6D6Q - chains B and H of the 15 polymer chains in the assembly; structure by electron microscopy, 3.45 A resolution.

Chain B:
Name: Exosome complex component RRP41
Organism: Homo sapiens
Reference sequence: Q9NPD3 (EXOS4_HUMAN); residues 0-244 here correspond to UniProt positions 1-245 (UniProt number = residue number + 1)
Chain sequence (249 residues; each row starts with the number of its first residue; numbers below 1 keep their minus sign (Met-4 is residue -4)):
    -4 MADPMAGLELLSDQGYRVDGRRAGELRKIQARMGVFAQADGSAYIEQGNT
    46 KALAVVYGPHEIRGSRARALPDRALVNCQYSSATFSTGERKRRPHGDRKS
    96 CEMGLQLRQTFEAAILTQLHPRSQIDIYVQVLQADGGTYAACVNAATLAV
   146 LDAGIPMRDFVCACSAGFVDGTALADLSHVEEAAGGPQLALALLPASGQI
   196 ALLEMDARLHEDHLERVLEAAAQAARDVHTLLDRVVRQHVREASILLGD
Disordered / not traced: -4 to 2, 244
Differences from the reference sequence: expression tag (-4 to -1)
Curated features (UniProtKB/Swiss-Prot):
  - modified residue: Ala1 (N-acetylalanine)
What the authors report for this chain:
  - binding site for DNA/RNA: Thr82 to Gly83, Arg93, Lys94, His174

Chain H:
Name: Exosome complex component RRP4
Organism: Homo sapiens
Reference sequence: Q13868 (EXOS2_HUMAN); residues 1-293 here = UniProt positions 1-293
Chain sequence (296 residues; row label = number of the first residue in the row; numbers below 1 keep their minus sign (Asp-2 is residue -2)):
    -2 DPHMAMEMRLPVARKPLSERLGRDTKKHLVVPGDTITTDTGFMRGHGTYM
    48 GEEKLIASVAGSVERVNKLICVKALKTRYIGEVGDIVVGRITEVQQKRWK
    98 VETNSRLDSVLLLSSMNLPGGELRRRSAEDELAMRGFLQEGDLISAEVQA
   148 VFSDGAVSLHTRSLKYGKLGQGVLVQVSPSLVKRQKTHFHDLPCGASVIL
   198 GNNGFIWIYPTPEHKEEEAGGFIANLEPVSLADREVISRLRNCIISLVTQ
   248 RMMLYDTSILYCYEASLPHQIKDILKPEIMEEIVMETRQRLLEQEG
Disordered / not traced: -2 to 0, 213-216
Differences from the reference sequence: expression tag (-2 to 0)
Curated features (UniProtKB/Swiss-Prot):
  - modified residue: Ser124 (Phosphoserine)
  - natural variant: Gly30 (G30V: In SHRF), Gly198 (G198D: In SHRF)
What the authors report for this chain:
  - binding site for DNA/RNA: Phe149, Ser150

Interface between chain B and chain H:
Contacting residue pairs - 45 pairs, chain B then chain H:
  Arg27(B) - Arg11(H)
  Asp35(B) - Lys73(H)
  Asp35(B) - Arg75(H)  salt bridge
  Pro54(B) - Arg75(H)
  Pro54(B) - Ser102(H)
  Pro54(B) - Arg103(H)
  His55(B) - Arg103(H)
  Glu56(B) - Asp105(H)
  Leu114(B) - Arg103(H)  hydrogen bond (backbone-side chain)
  His115(B) - Arg103(H)  hydrogen bond
  Arg117(B) - Leu104(H)
  Ser118(B) - Arg103(H)  hydrogen bond (side chain-backbone)
  Ser118(B) - Leu104(H)
  Leu146(B) - Pro29(H)  hydrophobic
  Asp147(B) - Lys73(H)
  Ala148(B) - Lys73(H)
  Gly149(B) - Val56(H)
  Gly149(B) - Lys73(H)
  Pro151(B) - Ser55(H)
  Met152(B) - Pro29(H)
  Met152(B) - Ser55(H)  hydrogen bond (backbone-backbone)
  Arg153(B) - Pro29(H)
  Arg153(B) - Gly30(H)  hydrogen bond (backbone-backbone)
  Arg153(B) - Tyr46(H)  hydrogen bond (backbone-side chain)
  Asp154(B) - Pro29(H)
  Phe155(B) - Val28(H)  hydrophobic
  Phe155(B) - Pro29(H)
  Val231(B) - Val28(H)  hydrophobic
  Arg232(B) - Val28(H)
  Arg232(B) - Asp31(H)  salt bridge
  Val235(B) - Leu26(H)  hydrophobic
  Arg236(B) - Leu26(H)
  Glu237(B) - Pro13(H)
  Glu237(B) - Leu14(H)  hydrogen bond (side chain-backbone)
  Ala238(B) - Leu72(H)  hydrophobic
  Ile240(B) - Arg20(H)
  Ile240(B) - Thr22(H)
  Leu241(B) - Ser15(H)
  Leu241(B) - Arg17(H)
  Leu241(B) - Gln247(H)
  Leu241(B) - Arg248(H)
  Leu241(B) - Arg285(H)
  Leu242(B) - Leu178(H)  hydrophobic
  Leu242(B) - Arg248(H)
  Gly243(B) - Lys24(H)  hydrogen bond (backbone-side chain)
Also at the interface, not in a pair above, chain B (35 interface residues in all): Gly53, Leu111, Pro116, Ile150, Ala191, His234, Ser239
Also at the interface, not in a pair above, chain H (37 interface residues in all): Leu18, Ile53, Ala54, Ala57, Gly58, Thr74, Asp151, Ser177, Met249, Met250

Overview:
The interface between chain B and chain H involves 35 residues on one side and 37 on the other, with 8
hydrogen bonds and 2 salt bridges. Polar contacts include Asp35(B)-Arg75(H), Arg232(B)-Asp31(H) and
Leu114(B)-Arg103(H). From the paper: a binding site for DNA/RNA at Thr82(B), Arg93(B) and Phe149(H) among
others.
Chain B is Exosome complex component RRP41 and chain H is Exosome complex component RRP4, both from Homo
sapiens; the structure, Human nuclear exosome-MTR4 RNA complex - overall reconstruction, was determined by
electron microscopy (same publication as 6D6R).
